Entry 1W1D (X-ray diffraction, 1.50 A resolution); this record covers chain A.

# Chain A
Molecule: 3-phosphoinositide dependent protein kinase-1
Source organism: Homo sapiens
Notes: EC 2.7.1.37; fragment: pleckstrin homology domain, residues 409-556
UniProtKB: O15530 (PDPK_HUMAN); numbering as in UniProt (aligned over 409-556)
Amino-acid sequence (151 residues; row label = number of the first residue in the row):
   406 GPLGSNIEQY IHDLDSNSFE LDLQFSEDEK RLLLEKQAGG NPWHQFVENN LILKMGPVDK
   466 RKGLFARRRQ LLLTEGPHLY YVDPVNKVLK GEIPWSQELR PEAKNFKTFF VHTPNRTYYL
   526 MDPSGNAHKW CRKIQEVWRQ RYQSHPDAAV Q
Not modelled in the structure: 406, 551-556
Ligand contacts:
  - inositol-(1,3,4,5)-tetrakisphosphate (4IP): Lys465, Lys467, Arg472, Arg474, Tyr486, Lys495, Arg521
  - gold ion (AU): Glu507, Ala508, Cys536, Arg537, Gln540
Swiss-Prot annotation at these positions:
  - modified residue: Ser410 (Phosphoserine), Ser501 (Phosphoserine), Thr513 (Phosphothreonine), Ser529 (Phosphoserine)
  - mutagenesis: Ser410 (S410A: No effect), Arg474 (R474A: No PDGF-dependent translocation to the membrane), Thr513 (T513E: Enhanced kinase activity towards PKB)
What the authors report for this chain:
  - binding site for inositol-(1,3,4,5)-tetrakisphosphate: Lys465, Lys467, Arg472, Arg474, Tyr486, Lys495, Arg521
  - gold ion coordination: Cys536
  - mutagenesis - K465E, R472A/R474A: abolished binding to phosphoinositides
  - mutagenesis - K467A: decreased binding to PtdIns(4,5)P2
  - mutagenesis - K467R: unchanged binding to PtdIns(4,5)P2
  - mutagenesis - K467A: decreased binding to PtdIns(3,4,5)P3
  - mutagenesis - K467A: decreased binding to PtdIns(3,4)P2
  - mutagenesis - K465E: abolished localization to IGF1

# Summary
Ligands of chain A: gold ion and inositol-(1,3,4,5)-tetrakisphosphate. Curated annotation (UniProt) lists 3
mutagenesis sites. From the paper: a binding site for inositol-(1,3,4,5)-tetrakisphosphate at Lys465, Lys467
and Arg472 among others; K465E and R472A/R474A abolish binding to phosphoinositides; 4 substitutions were
tested in all.
Chain A is 3-phosphoinositide dependent protein kinase-1 (Homo sapiens); the structure, Crystal Structure of
the PDK1 Pleckstrin Homology (PH) domain bound to Inositol (1,3,4,5)-tetrakisphosphate, was determined by
X-ray diffraction together with 1W1G and 1W1H from the same study.
